5O2N - chain A; structure by X-ray diffraction, 1.51 A resolution.

[Chain A]
Protein: Transglycosylase
Organism: Neisseria meningitidis
Notes: EC 4.2.2.-
UniProt: A0A0Y5YPU4 (A0A0Y5YPU4_NEIME); numbering as in UniProt (aligned over 2-616)
Chain sequence (616 residues; each row starts with the number of its first residue):
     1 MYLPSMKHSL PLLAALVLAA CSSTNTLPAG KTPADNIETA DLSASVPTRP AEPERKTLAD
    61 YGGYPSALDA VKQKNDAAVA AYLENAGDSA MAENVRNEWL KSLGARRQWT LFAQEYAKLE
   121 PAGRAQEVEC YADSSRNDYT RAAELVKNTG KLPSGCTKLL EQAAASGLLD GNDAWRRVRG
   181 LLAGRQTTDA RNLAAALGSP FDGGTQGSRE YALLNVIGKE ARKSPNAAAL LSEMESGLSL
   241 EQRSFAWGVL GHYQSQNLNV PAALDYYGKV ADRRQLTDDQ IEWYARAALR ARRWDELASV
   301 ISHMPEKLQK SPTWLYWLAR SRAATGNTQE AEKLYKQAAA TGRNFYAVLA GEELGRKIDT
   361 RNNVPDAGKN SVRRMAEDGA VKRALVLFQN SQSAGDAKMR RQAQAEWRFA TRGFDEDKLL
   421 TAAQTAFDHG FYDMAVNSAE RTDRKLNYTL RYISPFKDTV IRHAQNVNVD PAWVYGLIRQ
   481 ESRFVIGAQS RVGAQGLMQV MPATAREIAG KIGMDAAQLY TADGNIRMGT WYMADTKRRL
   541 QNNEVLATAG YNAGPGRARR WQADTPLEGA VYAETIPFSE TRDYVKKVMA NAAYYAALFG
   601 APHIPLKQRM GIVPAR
Disordered / not traced: 1-39
Disulfide bonds: C130-C156
Modified / non-standard residues: Mse1, Mse6 (selenomethionine); Mse91, Mse234, Mse304, Mse375, Mse399, Mse434, Mse498, Mse501, Mse514, Mse528, Mse533, Mse589, Mse610 (selenomethionine; parent Met)
Differences from the reference sequence: initiating methionine (1)
Residues lining bound ligands:
  - citrate anion (FLC): L258, N259, V260, P261, R290, Q562, A563, D564, T565, L567
  - N-acetylglucosamine (NAG; 2-acetamido-2-deoxy-beta-D-glucopyranose): Q480, E481, A488, Q489, S490, A494, Q499, N552, E580, Y584
From the paper describing this entry:
  - catalytic residues: E481, Y584
  - binding site for 2-acetamido-2-deoxy-alpha-D-glucopyranose: E481, S490, N552, E580
  - contacts within the chain: E481-Y584 (hydrogen bond)
  - binding site for N-acetylglucosamine: Q480, E481, Q499
  - catalytic residues: E580 (proposed by the authors, not directly observed)

[In short]
Bound to chain A: N-acetylglucosamine and citrate anion. From the paper: catalytic residues E481, Y584 and
E580; a binding site for 2-acetamido-2-deoxy-alpha-D-glucopyranose at E481, S490 and N552 among others.
Chain A is Transglycosylase (Neisseria meningitidis); the structure, Lytic transglycosylase in action, was
determined by X-ray diffraction together with 5O24, 5O29 and 6FPN from the same study.
